2HLN - chains B and F of the 4 polymer chains in the assembly; structure by X-ray diffraction, 2.20 A resolution.

Chain B (and F):
Molecule: L-asparaginase
Organism: Pectobacterium atrosepticum
Notes: EC 3.5.1.1; chain F of this document is another copy of the same molecule, construct and numbering; everything in this record applies to it too
UniProtKB: Q7WWK9 (Q7WWK9_ERWCT); residues 1-327 here correspond to UniProt positions 23-349 (UniProt number = residue number + 22)
Sequence (327 residues; numbered 1 to 327; the number before each row is that of its first residue):
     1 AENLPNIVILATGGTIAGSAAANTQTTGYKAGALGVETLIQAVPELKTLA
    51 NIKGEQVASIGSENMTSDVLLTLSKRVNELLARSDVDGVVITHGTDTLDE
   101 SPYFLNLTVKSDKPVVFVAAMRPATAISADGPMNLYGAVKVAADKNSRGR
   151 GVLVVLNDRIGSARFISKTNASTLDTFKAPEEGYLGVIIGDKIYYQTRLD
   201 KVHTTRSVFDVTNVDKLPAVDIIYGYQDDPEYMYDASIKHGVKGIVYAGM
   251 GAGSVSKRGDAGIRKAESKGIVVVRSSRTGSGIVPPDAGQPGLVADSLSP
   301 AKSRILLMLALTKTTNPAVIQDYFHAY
Disordered / not traced: 1-2, 18-34
Small-molecule neighbours: glutamic acid (GLU): G14, T15, G61, S62, E63, G94, T95, D96, A120

Chain B / chain F interface:
Pairs across the interface (111):
  E63(B) with M250(F); V255(F); S256(F)
  N64(B) with S256(F); K257(F), hydrogen bond (side chain-backbone)
  M65(B) with Q227(F)
  T66(B) with D228(F)
  S67(B) with D228(F), hydrogen bond (backbone-side chain)
  L70(B) with Q227(F)
  D96(B) with M250(F); G251(F); S254(F), hydrogen bond; R278(F), hydrogen bond (backbone-side chain)
  T97(B) with Q227(F), hydrogen bond; M250(F); R278(F)
  D99(B) with R278(F), salt bridge
  E100(B) with Y226(F); Q227(F); R278(F), salt bridge
  S101(B) with Q227(F), hydrogen bond
  K168(B) with G251(F); T279(F)
  T169(B) with T279(F); G280(F); S281(F), hydrogen bond (backbone-side chain)
  N170(B) with E181(F); T279(F); S281(F), hydrogen bond; G282(F)
  A171(B) with G251(F); A252(F); S277(F); T279(F), hydrogen bond (backbone-side chain); S281(F), hydrogen bond (backbone-backbone); G282(F); I283(F)
  S172(B) with A252(F); I283(F), hydrogen bond (side chain-backbone); P285(F)
  E181(B) with N170(F)
  V220(B) with Y226(F)
  D221(B) with Y226(F); P230(F); Y232(F), hydrogen bond; M233(F)
  I222(B) with Y224(F), hydrophobic; Y226(F), hydrogen bond (backbone-side chain)
  I223(B) with M233(F), hydrophobic
  Y224(B) with I222(F), hydrophobic; Y224(F), hydrophobic; P300(F)
  Y226(B) with E100(F); V220(F); D221(F); I222(F), hydrogen bond (side chain-backbone); R304(F)
  Q227(B) with M65(F); L70(F); T97(F), hydrogen bond; E100(F); S101(F), hydrogen bond; R304(F), hydrogen bond (backbone-side chain)
  D228(B) with T66(F); S67(F), hydrogen bond (side chain-backbone); R304(F), salt bridge
  P230(B) with D221(F)
  Y232(B) with D221(F), hydrogen bond; A236(F); H240(F); V242(F)
  M233(B) with D221(F); M233(F), hydrophobic; S237(F)
  A236(B) with Y232(F)
  S237(B) with M233(F)
  H240(B) with Y232(F)
  V242(B) with Y232(F)
  M250(B) with E63(F); D96(F); T97(F)
  G251(B) with D96(F); K168(F)
  A252(B) with A171(F); S172(F)
  S254(B) with E63(F); D96(F), hydrogen bond
  V255(B) with E63(F)
  S256(B) with E63(F); N64(F)
  K257(B) with N64(F), hydrogen bond (backbone-side chain)
  R278(B) with D96(F), hydrogen bond (side chain-backbone); T97(F); D99(F), salt bridge; E100(F), salt bridge; A301(F)
  T279(B) with K168(F); T169(F); N170(F); A171(F), hydrogen bond (side chain-backbone)
  G280(B) with T169(F)
  S281(B) with T169(F), hydrogen bond (side chain-backbone); N170(F), hydrogen bond; A171(F), hydrogen bond (backbone-backbone)
  G282(B) with N170(F)
  I283(B) with A171(F); S172(F), hydrogen bond (backbone-side chain)
  A301(B) with R278(F)
  R304(B) with Y226(F); Q227(F), hydrogen bond (side chain-backbone); D228(F), salt bridge
Interface residues without a listed pair, chain B (52 interface residues in all): R258, S277, P285, P300, I305
Interface residues without a listed pair, chain F (51 interface residues in all): I223, I305

Summary:
Chain B and chain F form an interface of 52 and 51 residues respectively; the contacts include 28 hydrogen
bonds and 6 salt bridges. Polar pairs include D99(B)-R278(F), E100(B)-R278(F) and D228(B)-R304(F). Bound to
chain B: glutamic acid.
Both chains are L-asparaginase (Pectobacterium atrosepticum). Entry 2HLN (L-asparaginase from Erwinia
carotovora in complex with glutamic acid) was determined by X-ray diffraction together with 2GVN from the same
study.
